PDB entry 6MVH | X-ray diffraction, 2.40 A resolution | chains A and C of the 4 polymer chains in the assembly

Chain A (and C):
Molecule: Beta-galactosidase
From: Roseburia hominis
Notes: EC 3.2.1.23; chain C of this document is another copy of the same molecule, construct and numbering; everything in this record applies to it too
UniProt: A0A174HGC0 (A0A174HGC0_9FIRM); the author numbering skips numbers that UniProt does not, so the offset changes along the chain: 0-178 = UniProt 1-179; 180-757 = UniProt 180-757
Chain sequence (780 residues; numbered -23 to 757; 1 number in that range is skipped by the numbering (no residue carries it; nothing is unmodelled there); the number before each row is that of its first residue; numbers below 1 keep their minus sign (His-23 is residue -23)):
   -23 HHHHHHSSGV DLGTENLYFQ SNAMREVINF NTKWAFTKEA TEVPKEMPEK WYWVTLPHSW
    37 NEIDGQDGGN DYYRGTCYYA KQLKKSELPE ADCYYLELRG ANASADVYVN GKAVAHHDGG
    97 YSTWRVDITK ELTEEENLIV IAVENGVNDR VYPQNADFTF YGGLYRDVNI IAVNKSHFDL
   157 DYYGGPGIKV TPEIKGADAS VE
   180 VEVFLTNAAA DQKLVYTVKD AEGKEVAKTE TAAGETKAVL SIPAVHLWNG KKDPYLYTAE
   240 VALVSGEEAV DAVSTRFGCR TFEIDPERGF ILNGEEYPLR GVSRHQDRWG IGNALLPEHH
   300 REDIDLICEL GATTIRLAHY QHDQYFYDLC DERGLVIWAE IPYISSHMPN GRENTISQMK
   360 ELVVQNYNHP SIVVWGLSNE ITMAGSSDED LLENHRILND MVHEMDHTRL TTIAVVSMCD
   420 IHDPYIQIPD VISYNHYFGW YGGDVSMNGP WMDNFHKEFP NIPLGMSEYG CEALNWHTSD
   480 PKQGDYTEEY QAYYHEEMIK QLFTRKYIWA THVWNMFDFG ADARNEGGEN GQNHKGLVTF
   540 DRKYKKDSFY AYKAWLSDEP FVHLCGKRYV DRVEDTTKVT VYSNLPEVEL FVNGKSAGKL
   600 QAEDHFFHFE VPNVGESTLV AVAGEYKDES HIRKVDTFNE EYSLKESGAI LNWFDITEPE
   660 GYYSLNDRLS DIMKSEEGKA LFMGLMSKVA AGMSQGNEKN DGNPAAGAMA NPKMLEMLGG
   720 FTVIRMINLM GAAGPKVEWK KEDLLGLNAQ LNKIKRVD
Not modelled in the structure: -23 to 0, 383-386, 645-757 (chain C: -23 to 0, 383-387, 645-757)
Differences from the reference sequence: expression tag (-23 to -1)
Bound ions: Ca2+: Asp40, Asp43, Gly44, Asp47, Asp521
Residues lining bound ligands: FMN (flavin mononucleotide): Asp155, Tyr158, Tyr159, Gly163, Lys165, Phe183, Lys359, Val362, Val363, Tyr366, Met400, Met404
Reported in the primary citation:
  - mutagenesis - Y159A: decreased binding to flavin mononucleotide
  - binding site for flavin mononucleotide: Tyr159

Chain A / chain C interface:
Pairs across the interface (32; chain A residue first):
  Glu15(A) with Arg351(C)
  Ala16(A) with Arg351(C)
  Thr17(A) with Ile355(C); Ile396(C)
  Glu18(A) with Lys359(C), salt bridge
  Gly51(A) with Asn349(C)
  Thr52(A) with Asn349(C), hydrogen bond
  Tyr54(A) with Glu352(C), hydrogen bond
  His92(A) with His92(C)
  Glu120(A) with Arg126(C), salt bridge; Asn349(C)
  Gly122(A) with Asp125(C); Asn349(C)
  Val123(A) with Asn124(C); Asp125(C), hydrogen bond (backbone-side chain)
  Asn124(A) with Val123(C); Asn124(C)
  Asp125(A) with Glu120(C); Gly122(C); Val123(C), hydrogen bond (side chain-backbone)
  Arg126(A) with Glu120(C)
  Asn349(A) with Tyr49(C); Arg50(C), hydrogen bond (side chain-backbone); Gly51(C)
  Arg351(A) with Ala16(C); Thr17(C)
  Glu352(A) with Ala16(C); Thr17(C); Thr52(C); Tyr54(C), hydrogen bond
  Ile355(A) with Thr17(C)
  Lys359(A) with Glu18(C), salt bridge
Interface residues without a listed pair, chain A (24 interface residues in all): Asp82, Tyr84, Ala118, Asp157, Ile396
Interface residues without a listed pair, chain C (24 interface residues in all): Lys21, Asp82, Lys88

In short:
The chain A/chain C interface involves 24 residues from each chain; the contacts include 6 hydrogen bonds and
3 salt bridges. Among the polar pairs are Glu18(A)-Lys359(C), Glu120(A)-Arg126(C) and Thr52(A)-Asn349(C).
Chain A binds flavin mononucleotide. From the paper: a binding site for flavin mononucleotide at Tyr159(A);
Y159A of chain A reduces binding to flavin mononucleotide.
Chain A and chain C are both Beta-galactosidase (Roseburia hominis); the structure, Crystal structure of
FMN-binding beta-glucuronidase from Roseburia hominis, was determined by X-ray diffraction, deposited together
with 6MVF and 6MVG.
